Entry 8K8U (electron microscopy, 3.05 A resolution); this record covers chains A and C of the 5 polymer chains in the assembly.

== Chain A ==
Molecule: DNA polymerase F8
Organism: Monkeypox virus
Sequence (1006 residues; row label = number of the first residue in the row):
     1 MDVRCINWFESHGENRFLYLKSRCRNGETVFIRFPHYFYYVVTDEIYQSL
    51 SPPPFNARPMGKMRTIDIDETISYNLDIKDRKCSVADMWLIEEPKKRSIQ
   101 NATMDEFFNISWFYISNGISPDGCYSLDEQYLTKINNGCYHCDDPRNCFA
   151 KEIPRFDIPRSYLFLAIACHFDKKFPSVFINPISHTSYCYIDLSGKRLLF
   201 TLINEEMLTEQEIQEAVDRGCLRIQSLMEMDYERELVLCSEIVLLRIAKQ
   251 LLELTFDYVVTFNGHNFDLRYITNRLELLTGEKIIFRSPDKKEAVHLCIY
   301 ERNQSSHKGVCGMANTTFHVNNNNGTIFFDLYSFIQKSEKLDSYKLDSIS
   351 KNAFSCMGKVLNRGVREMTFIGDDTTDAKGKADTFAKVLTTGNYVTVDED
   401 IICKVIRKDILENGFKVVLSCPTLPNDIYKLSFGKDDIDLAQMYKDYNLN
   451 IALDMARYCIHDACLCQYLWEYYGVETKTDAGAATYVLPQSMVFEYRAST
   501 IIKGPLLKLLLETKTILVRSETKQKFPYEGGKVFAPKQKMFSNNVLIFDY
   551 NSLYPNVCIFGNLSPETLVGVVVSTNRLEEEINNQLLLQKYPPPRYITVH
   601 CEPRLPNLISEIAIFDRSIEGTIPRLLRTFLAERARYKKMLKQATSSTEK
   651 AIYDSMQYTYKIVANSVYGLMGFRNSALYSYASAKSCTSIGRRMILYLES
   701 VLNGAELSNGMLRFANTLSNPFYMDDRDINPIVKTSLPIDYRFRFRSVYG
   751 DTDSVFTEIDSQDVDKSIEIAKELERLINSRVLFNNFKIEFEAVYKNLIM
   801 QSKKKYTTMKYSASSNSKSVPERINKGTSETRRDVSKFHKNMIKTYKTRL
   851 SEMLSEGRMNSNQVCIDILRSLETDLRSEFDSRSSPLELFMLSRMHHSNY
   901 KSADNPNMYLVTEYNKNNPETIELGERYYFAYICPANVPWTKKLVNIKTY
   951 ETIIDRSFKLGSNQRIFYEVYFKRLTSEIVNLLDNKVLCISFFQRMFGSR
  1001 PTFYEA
Disordered / not traced: 1005-1006
Metal / ion sites: Mg2+ site 1: D549, Y550, D753 (together with CTP); Mg2+ site 2 near D549 (its only coordinating residue here)
Small-molecule neighbours: CTP (cytidine-5'-triphosphate): D549, Y550, N551, S552, L553, Y554, R634, K661, I662, N665, D753

== Chain C ==
Molecule: DNA polymerase processivity factor component A20
Organism: Monkeypox virus
UniProtKB: Q5IXP2 (Q5IXP2_MONPV); residues 1-426 here = UniProt positions 1-426
Sequence (426 residues; each row starts with the number of its first residue):
     1 MTSSADLTNLKELLSLYKSLRFSDSVAIEKYNSLVEWGTSTYWKIGVQKV
    51 TNVETSISDYYDEVKNKPFNIDPGYYIFLPVYFGSVFIYSKGKNMVELGS
   101 GNSFQIPDEIRSACNKVLDSDNGIDFLRFVLLNNRWIMEDAISKYQSPVN
   151 IFKLASEYGLNIPNYLEIEIEEDTLFDDELYSIMERSFDDTFPKISISYI
   201 KLGELKRQVVDFFKFSFMYIESIKVDRIGDNIFIPSVITKSGKKILVKDV
   251 DHLIRSKVREHTFVKVKKKNTFSILYDYDGNGTETRGEVIKRIIDTIGRD
   301 YYVNGKYFSKVGIAGLKQLTNKLDINECATVDELVDEINKSGTVKRKIKN
   351 QSVFDLSRECLGYPEADFITLVNNMRFKIENCKVVNFNIENTNCLNNPSI
   401 ETIYGNFNQFVSIFNTVTDVKKRLFE
Disordered / not traced: 1-2, 280-284, 426

== Interface between chain A and chain C ==
Residue-residue contacts (21; chain A residue first):
  T575(A) - N373(C)
  N576(A) - F354(C)
  N576(A) - V372(C)
  N576(A) - N373(C)
  R577(A) - N373(C)  hydrogen bond (backbone-side chain)
  R577(A) - M375(C)
  L578(A) - V372(C)
  L578(A) - F377(C)  hydrophobic
  L578(A) - V384(C)  hydrophobic
  L578(A) - F414(C)  hydrophobic
  E579(A) - S352(C)
  E579(A) - F354(C)
  E581(A) - I379(C)
  I582(A) - I379(C)  hydrophobic
  I582(A) - C382(C)  hydrophobic
  I582(A) - F414(C)  hydrophobic
  Q585(A) - I379(C)  hydrogen bond (side chain-backbone)
  Q585(A) - N381(C)
  Q585(A) - C382(C)  hydrogen bond (side chain-backbone)
  L586(A) - C382(C)  hydrophobic
  I609(A) - N373(C)
Interface residues without a listed pair, chain C (14 interface residues in all): I369, E380, F410

== Overview ==
The interface between chain A and chain C involves 10 residues on one side and 14 on the other; the contacts
include 3 hydrogen bonds. Polar pairs include R577(A)-N373(C), Q585(A)-I379(C) and Q585(A)-C382(C). Bound to
chain A: CTP.
Chain A is DNA polymerase F8 and chain C is DNA polymerase processivity factor component A20, both from
Monkeypox virus; the structure, F8-A22-E4 complex of MPXV in complex with DNA and dCTP, was determined by
electron microscopy together with 8K8S from the same study.
